8U41 - chain A; structure by X-ray diffraction, 2.72 A resolution.

[Chain A]
Name: Selenoxide synthase OvsA
Source organism: Halomonas utahensis
Amino-acid sequence (472 residues; row label = number of the first residue in the row; numbers below 1 keep their minus sign (Met-19 is residue -19)):
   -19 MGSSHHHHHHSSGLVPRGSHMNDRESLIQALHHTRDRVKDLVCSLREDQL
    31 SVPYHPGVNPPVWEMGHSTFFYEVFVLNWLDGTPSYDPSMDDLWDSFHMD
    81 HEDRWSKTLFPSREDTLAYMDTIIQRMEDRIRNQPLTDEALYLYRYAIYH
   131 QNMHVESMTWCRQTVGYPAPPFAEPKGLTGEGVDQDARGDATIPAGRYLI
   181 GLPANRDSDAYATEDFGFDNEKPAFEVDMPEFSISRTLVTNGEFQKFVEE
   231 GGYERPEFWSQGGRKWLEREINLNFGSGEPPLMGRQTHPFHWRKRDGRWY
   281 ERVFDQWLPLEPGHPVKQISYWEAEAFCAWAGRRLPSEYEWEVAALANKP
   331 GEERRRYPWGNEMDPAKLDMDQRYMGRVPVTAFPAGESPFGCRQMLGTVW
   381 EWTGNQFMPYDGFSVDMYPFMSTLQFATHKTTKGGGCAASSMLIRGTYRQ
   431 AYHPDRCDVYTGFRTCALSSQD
Disordered / not traced: -19 to -1, 449-452
Bound ions: Fe ion: His47, His130, His134 (together with histidine); Na+: Met375, Gly377, Val379, Glu381
Ligand contacts: histidine (HIS): His130, Met133, His134, Tyr398, Met401, Gln405, Gln430
Reported in the primary citation:
  - catalytic residues: Tyr398
  - binding site for histidine: Met401
  - specificity-determining residues: Ala431 (by similarity / conservation)
  - specificity-determining residues: Met401
  - mutagenesis - M401Y/Q430N/A431F: increased catalytic activity on hercynine
  - mutagenesis - M401Y/Q430N/A431F: decreased catalytic activity on histidine

[Summary]
Chain A binds histidine. His47, His130 and His134 coordinate a Fe ion ion. Met375, Gly377, Val379 and Glu381
form the Na+ site. The paper reports the catalytic residue Tyr398; M401Y/Q430N/A431F increase catalytic
activity on hercynine.
Chain A is Selenoxide synthase OvsA (Halomonas utahensis); the structure, OvsA from Halomonas utahensis, an
ovoselenol-biosynthetic selenoxide synthase in complex with histidine, was determined by X-ray diffraction
together with 8U42 and 8UX5 from the same study.
